Entry 9H2C (electron microscopy, 3.40 A resolution); this record covers chains C and D of the 4 polymer chains in the assembly.

# Chain C (and D)
Name: Protein C42
From: Autographa californica nucleopolyhedrovirus
Notes: chain D of this document is another copy of the same molecule, construct and numbering; everything in this record applies to it too
Reference sequence: P25695 (C42_NPVAC); residue numbers follow UniProt; this construct covers 1-361
Chain sequence (361 residues; row label = number of the first residue in the row):
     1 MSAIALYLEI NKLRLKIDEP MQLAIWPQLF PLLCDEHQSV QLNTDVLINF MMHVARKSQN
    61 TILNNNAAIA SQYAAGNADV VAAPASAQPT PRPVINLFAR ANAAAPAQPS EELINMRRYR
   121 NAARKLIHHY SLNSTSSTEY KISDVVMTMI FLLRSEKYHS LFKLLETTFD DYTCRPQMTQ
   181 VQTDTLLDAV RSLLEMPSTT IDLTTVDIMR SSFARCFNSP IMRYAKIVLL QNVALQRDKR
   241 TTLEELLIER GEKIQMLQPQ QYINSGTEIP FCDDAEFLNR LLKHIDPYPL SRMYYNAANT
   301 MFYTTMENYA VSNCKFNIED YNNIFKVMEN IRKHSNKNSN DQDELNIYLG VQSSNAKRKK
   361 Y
Disordered / not traced: 1-112, 197-199, 235-237, 265-268, 335-361 (chain D: 1-111, 136-137, 195-197, 335-361)
UniProt features mapped onto this chain:
  - region: Leu-32 to Glu-36 (LXCXE motif)
  - motif: Lys-357 to Lys-360 (Nuclear localization signal)

# Chain C / chain D interface
Pairs across the interface (108; chain C residue first):
  Leu-113(C) / Lys-163(D)  hydrogen bond (backbone-side chain)
  Ile-114(C) / Leu-153(D)  hydrophobic
  Ile-114(C) / Phe-162(D)  hydrophobic
  Arg-118(C) / Phe-169(D)
  Arg-118(C) / Asp-170(D)  salt bridge
  Tyr-119(C) / Phe-162(D)
  Tyr-119(C) / Glu-166(D)
  Tyr-119(C) / Phe-169(D)
  Leu-126(C) / Ile-221(D)  hydrophobic
  His-129(C) / Arg-223(D)
  His-129(C) / Tyr-224(D)  hydrogen bond (side chain-backbone)
  Tyr-130(C) / Ile-221(D)
  Tyr-130(C) / Met-222(D)  hydrogen bond (side chain-backbone)
  Leu-132(C) / Tyr-224(D)  hydrophobic
  Ser-137(C) / Lys-226(D)
  Thr-138(C) / Arg-223(D)
  Glu-139(C) / Pro-220(D)
  Tyr-140(C) / Pro-220(D)
  Tyr-140(C) / Ile-221(D)  hydrogen bond (backbone-backbone)
  Tyr-140(C) / Arg-223(D)
  Lys-141(C) / Phe-217(D)
  Lys-141(C) / Asn-218(D)
  Lys-141(C) / Ser-219(D)
  Lys-141(C) / Pro-220(D)
  Lys-141(C) / Ile-221(D)
  Ile-142(C) / Ile-142(D)  hydrophobic
  Ile-142(C) / Val-145(D)  hydrophobic
  Ile-142(C) / Cys-216(D)
  Ile-142(C) / Phe-217(D)
  Ile-142(C) / Ser-219(D)  hydrogen bond (backbone-backbone)
  Ile-142(C) / Ile-221(D)
  Ser-143(C) / Phe-169(D)
  Ser-143(C) / Phe-217(D)  hydrogen bond (backbone-backbone)
  Val-145(C) / Val-146(D)  hydrophobic
  Val-145(C) / Ile-221(D)  hydrophobic
  Val-146(C) / Val-145(D)  hydrophobic
  Val-146(C) / Val-146(D)  hydrophobic
  Val-146(C) / Phe-169(D)  hydrophobic
  Val-146(C) / Phe-217(D)  hydrophobic
  Met-149(C) / Val-146(D)  hydrophobic
  Ile-150(C) / Ile-150(D)  hydrophobic
  Ile-150(C) / Leu-153(D)  hydrophobic
  Ile-150(C) / Phe-162(D)  hydrophobic
  Leu-153(C) / Ile-114(D)  hydrophobic
  Leu-153(C) / Ile-150(D)  hydrophobic
  Leu-153(C) / Arg-154(D)
  His-159(C) / Leu-113(D)
  Phe-162(C) / Leu-113(D)  hydrophobic
  Phe-162(C) / Ile-114(D)  hydrophobic
  Lys-163(C) / Leu-113(D)  hydrogen bond (side chain-backbone)
  Glu-166(C) / Tyr-119(D)
  Phe-169(C) / Tyr-119(D)
  Phe-169(C) / Met-147(D)  hydrophobic
  Asp-170(C) / Arg-118(D)  salt bridge
  Ser-212(C) / Met-222(D)
  Ser-212(C) / Tyr-224(D)  hydrogen bond
  Arg-215(C) / Met-222(D)
  Cys-216(C) / Ile-142(D)
  Phe-217(C) / Lys-141(D)
  Phe-217(C) / Ile-142(D)
  Phe-217(C) / Ser-143(D)  hydrogen bond (backbone-backbone)
  Phe-217(C) / Val-146(D)  hydrophobic
  Asn-218(C) / Lys-141(D)
  Ser-219(C) / Lys-141(D)
  Ser-219(C) / Ile-142(D)  hydrogen bond (backbone-backbone)
  Pro-220(C) / Glu-139(D)
  Pro-220(C) / Tyr-140(D)
  Pro-220(C) / Lys-141(D)
  Ile-221(C) / Tyr-130(D)
  Ile-221(C) / Tyr-140(D)  hydrogen bond (backbone-backbone)
  Ile-221(C) / Lys-141(D)
  Ile-221(C) / Ile-142(D)
  Ile-221(C) / Val-145(D)  hydrophobic
  Ile-221(C) / Cys-216(D)  hydrophobic
  Ile-221(C) / Ser-219(D)
  Met-222(C) / Ser-219(D)
  Met-222(C) / Pro-220(D)
  Arg-223(C) / Arg-215(D)  hydrogen bond (side chain-backbone)
  Arg-223(C) / Ser-219(D)  hydrogen bond
  Arg-223(C) / Pro-220(D)
  Tyr-224(C) / Pro-220(D)
  Ala-225(C) / Pro-220(D)
  Ala-225(C) / Ile-221(D)
  Ala-225(C) / Arg-223(D)
  Lys-226(C) / Met-222(D)
  Lys-226(C) / Arg-223(D)  hydrogen bond (backbone-backbone)
  Ile-227(C) / Arg-223(D)
  Ile-227(C) / Ala-225(D)  hydrophobic
  Val-228(C) / Met-222(D)  hydrophobic
  Val-228(C) / Arg-223(D)  hydrogen bond (backbone-backbone)
  Val-228(C) / Tyr-224(D)  hydrophobic
  Val-228(C) / Ala-225(D)  hydrogen bond (backbone-backbone)
  Leu-229(C) / Ala-225(D)  hydrophobic
  Leu-230(C) / Tyr-224(D)
  Ser-291(C) / Leu-229(D)
  Tyr-294(C) / Leu-229(D)  hydrophobic
  Tyr-295(C) / Lys-226(D)
  Tyr-295(C) / Ile-227(D)
  Tyr-295(C) / Leu-229(D)  hydrophobic
  Ala-298(C) / Ile-227(D)
  Asn-299(C) / Lys-226(D)
  Asn-299(C) / Ile-227(D)  hydrogen bond (side chain-backbone)
  Phe-302(C) / Ala-225(D)
  Phe-302(C) / Ile-227(D)  hydrophobic
  Tyr-303(C) / Ala-225(D)  hydrogen bond (side chain-backbone)
  Tyr-303(C) / Lys-226(D)
  Phe-325(C) / Ile-227(D)  hydrophobic
  Arg-332(C) / Asn-232(D)
Other interface residues (no listed pair), chain C (56 interface residues in all): Met-147, Arg-154, Ile-208, Tyr-321
Other interface residues (no listed pair), chain D (37 interface residues in all): Met-149

# In short
Chain C and chain D form an interface of 56 and 37 residues respectively, with 18 hydrogen bonds and 2 salt
bridges. Polar pairs include Arg-118(C)/Asp-170(D), Leu-113(C)/Lys-163(D) and His-129(C)/Tyr-224(D).
Both chains are Protein C42 (Autographa californica nucleopolyhedrovirus). Entry 9H2C (AcMNPV basal cap - C7
plug only) was determined by electron microscopy, deposited together with 9H2A, 9H2B, 9H2H, 9H2J and 9H2K.
